7VAT - chains D and L of the 12 polymer chains in the assembly; structure by electron microscopy, 3.20 A resolution.

== Chain D ==
Molecule: V-type ATP synthase beta chain
Organism: Thermus thermophilus HB8
Reference sequence: Q56404 (VATB_THET8); numbering as in UniProt (aligned over 1-478)
Sequence (478 residues; each row starts with the number of its first residue):
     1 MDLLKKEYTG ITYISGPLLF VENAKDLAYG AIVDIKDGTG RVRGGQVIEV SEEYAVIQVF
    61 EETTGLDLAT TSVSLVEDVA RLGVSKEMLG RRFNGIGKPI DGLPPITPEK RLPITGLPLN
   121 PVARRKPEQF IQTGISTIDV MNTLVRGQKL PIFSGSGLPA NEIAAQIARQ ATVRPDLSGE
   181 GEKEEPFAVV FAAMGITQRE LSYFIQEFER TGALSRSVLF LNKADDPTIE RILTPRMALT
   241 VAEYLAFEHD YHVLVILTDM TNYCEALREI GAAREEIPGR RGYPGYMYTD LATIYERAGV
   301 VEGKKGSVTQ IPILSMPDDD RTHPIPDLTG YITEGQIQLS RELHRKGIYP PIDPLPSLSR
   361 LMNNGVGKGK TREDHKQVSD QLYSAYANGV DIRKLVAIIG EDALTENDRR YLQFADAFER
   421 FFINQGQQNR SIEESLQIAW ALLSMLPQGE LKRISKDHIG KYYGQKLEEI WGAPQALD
Unresolved in the structure: 1-4, 475-478

== Chain L ==
Molecule: V-type ATP synthase subunit E
Organism: Thermus thermophilus HB8
Reference sequence: P74901 (VATE_THET8); residue numbers follow UniProt; this construct covers 1-188
Sequence (188 residues; each row starts with the number of its first residue):
     1 MSKLEAILSQ EVEAEIQALL QEAEAKAEAV KREAEEKAKA LLQARERALE AQYRAALRRA
    61 ESAGELLVAT ARTQARGEVL EEVRRRVREA LEALPQKPEW PEVVRKLALE ALEALPGAKA
   121 LVANPEDLPH LEALARERGV ELQAEPALRL GVRAVGAEGK TQVENSLLAR LDRAWDALSS
   181 KVAQALWG
Unresolved in the structure: 1-60

== Interface between chain D and chain L ==
Contacting residue pairs - 25 pairs, chain D then chain L:
  Lys5(D) - Gln162(L)
  Lys5(D) - Val163(L)
  Lys5(D) - Glu164(L)  hydrogen bond (backbone-backbone)
  Lys5(D) - Arg173(L)
  Lys6(D) - Leu115(L)
  Lys6(D) - Thr161(L)
  Lys6(D) - Gln162(L)
  Lys6(D) - Val163(L)
  Glu7(D) - Lys160(L)
  Glu7(D) - Thr161(L)
  Glu7(D) - Gln162(L)  hydrogen bond (backbone-backbone)
  Tyr8(D) - Lys160(L)
  Thr9(D) - Gly159(L)
  Thr9(D) - Lys160(L)  hydrogen bond (side chain-backbone)
  Glu22(D) - Lys160(L)  salt bridge
  Asn23(D) - Lys160(L)
  Leu75(D) - Arg173(L)  hydrogen bond (backbone-side chain)
  Leu103(D) - Thr70(L)
  Leu103(D) - Gln74(L)
  Pro104(D) - Gly77(L)
  Thr107(D) - Ser179(L)
  Thr107(D) - Ser180(L)
  Pro108(D) - Ser179(L)
  Pro108(D) - Ser180(L)
  Arg111(D) - Asp176(L)  salt bridge
Interface residues without a listed pair, chain D (21 interface residues in all): Gly10, Val76, Glu87, Arg91, Gly102, Glu209, Gly212, Ser215
Interface residues without a listed pair, chain L (18 interface residues in all): Ser62, Leu66, Arg72, Thr73

== Overview ==
Chain D and chain L form an interface of 21 and 18 residues respectively, with 4 hydrogen bonds and 2 salt
bridges. Polar contacts include Glu22(D)-Lys160(L), Arg111(D)-Asp176(L) and Thr9(D)-Lys160(L).
Here chain D is V-type ATP synthase beta chain and chain L is V-type ATP synthase subunit E, both from Thermus
thermophilus HB8. Entry 7VAT (V1EG of V/A-ATPase from Thermus thermophilus at low ATP concentration, state2-1)
was determined by electron microscopy together with 7VAI, 7VAJ, 7VAK, 7VAL, 7VAM, 7VAN and 11 further entries
from the same study.
